PDB entry 2K1R | solution NMR | chains A and B

# Chain A
Protein: Copper-transporting ATPase 1
Source organism: Homo sapiens
Notes: EC 3.6.3.4; fragment: HMA 1 domain: Residues 5-77
UniProtKB: Q04656 (ATP7A_HUMAN); residues 1-73 here correspond to UniProt positions 5-77 (UniProt number = residue number + 4)
Chain sequence (73 residues; each row starts with the number of its first residue):
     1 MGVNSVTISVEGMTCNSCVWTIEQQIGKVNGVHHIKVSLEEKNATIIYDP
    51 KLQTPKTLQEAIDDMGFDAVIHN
Small-molecule neighbours: Cu ion (CU): Thr14, Cys15, Asn16, Ser17, Cys18, Val19
Curated features (UniProtKB/Swiss-Prot):
  - binding site (Cu(+)): Thr14, Cys15, Cys18

# Chain B
Protein: Copper transport protein ATOX1
Source organism: Homo sapiens
UniProtKB: O00244 (ATOX1_HUMAN); residues 74-141 here correspond to UniProt positions 1-68 (UniProt number = residue number - 73)
Chain sequence (68 residues; numbered 74 to 141; the number before each row is that of its first residue):
    74 MPKHEFSVDMTCGGCAEAVSRVLNKLGGVKYDIDLPNKKVCIESEHSMDT
   124 LLATLKKTGKTVSYLGLE
Curated features (UniProtKB/Swiss-Prot):
  - binding site (Cu cation): Cys85, Cys88
  - modified residue: Ser120 (Phosphoserine), Lys133 (N6-acetyllysine)

# Chain A / chain B interface
Pairs across the interface (26):
  Cys15(A) - Cys85(B)  disulfide
  Cys15(A) - Gly87(B)
  Asn16(A) - Thr84(B)
  Asn16(A) - Cys85(B)
  Ser17(A) - Thr84(B)
  Ser17(A) - Cys85(B)
  Ser17(A) - Cys88(B)
  Cys18(A) - Cys85(B)
  Cys18(A) - Gly87(B)
  Cys18(A) - Cys88(B)
  Thr21(A) - Cys88(B)
  Thr21(A) - Thr131(B)
  Thr21(A) - Lys133(B)
  Gln25(A) - Lys130(B)
  Gln25(A) - Gly132(B)
  Asp63(A) - Lys98(B)
  Asp64(A) - Val95(B)
  Asp64(A) - Lys130(B)
  Asp64(A) - Thr131(B)
  Met65(A) - Ala91(B)
  Met65(A) - Arg94(B)
  Met65(A) - Val95(B)
  Gly66(A) - Ala91(B)
  Gly66(A) - Arg94(B)
  Phe67(A) - Gly87(B)
  Asp68(A) - Arg94(B)
Also at the interface, not in a pair above, chain A (13 interface residues in all): Trp20
Also at the interface, not in a pair above, chain B (13 interface residues in all): Gly86
Inter-chain disulfides: Cys15(A)-Cys85(B)

# In short
Chain A and chain B each contribute 13 residues to their interface, with 1 disulfide bond. Chain A binds Cu
ion. Curated annotation (UniProt) lists 3 Cu+-binding residues on chain A; Cu cation-binding residues Cys85(B)
and Cys88(B) on chain B.
Here chain A is Copper-transporting ATPase 1 and chain B is Copper transport protein ATOX1, both from Homo
sapiens. Entry 2K1R (The solution NMR structure of the complex between MNK1 and HAH1 mediated by Cu(I)) was
determined by solution NMR.
